Entry 8UQY (X-ray diffraction, 1.78 A resolution); this record covers chains A and B.

# Chain A (and B)
Name: Phosphotriesterase variant PTE-R18
From: Brevundimonas diminuta
Notes: chain B of this document is another copy of the same molecule, construct and numbering; everything in this record applies to it too
Reference sequence: A0A060GYS7 (A0A060GYS7_BREDI); residues 33-365 here correspond to UniProt positions 1-333 (UniProt number = residue number - 32)
Chain sequence (333 residues; each row starts with the number of its first residue):
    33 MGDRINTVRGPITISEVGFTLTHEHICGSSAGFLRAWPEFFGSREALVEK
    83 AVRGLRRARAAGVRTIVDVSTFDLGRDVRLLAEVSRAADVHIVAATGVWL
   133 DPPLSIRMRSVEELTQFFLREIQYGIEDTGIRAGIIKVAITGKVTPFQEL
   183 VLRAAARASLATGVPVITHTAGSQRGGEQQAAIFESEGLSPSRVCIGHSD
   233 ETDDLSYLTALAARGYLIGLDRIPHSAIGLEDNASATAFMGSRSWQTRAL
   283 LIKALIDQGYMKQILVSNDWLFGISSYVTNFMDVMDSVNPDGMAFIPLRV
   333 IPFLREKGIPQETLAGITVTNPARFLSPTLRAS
Not modelled in the structure: 33-34, 260-275, 365 (chain B: 33-34, 363-365)
Bound ions: europium (III) ion: His-55, His-57, Asp-301
From the paper describing this entry:
  - europium (III) ion coordination: His-55, His-57, Asp-301
  - binding site for chloride ion: Lys-169
  - conformationally variable residues (order/disorder transition): Ile-260 to Arg-275

# Chain A / chain B interface
Residue-residue contacts (67):
  Ser-61(A) / Ser-137(B)
  Ser-62(A) / Pro-135(B)
  Ser-62(A) / Leu-136(B)
  Ser-62(A) / Ser-137(B)  hydrogen bond
  Ala-63(A) / Ala-63(B)
  Ala-63(A) / Phe-104(B)
  Gly-64(A) / Phe-104(B)
  Phe-65(A) / Phe-104(B)
  Phe-65(A) / Ser-137(B)
  Phe-65(A) / Ile-138(B)  hydrophobic
  Arg-67(A) / Glu-159(B)
  Ala-68(A) / Phe-104(B)  hydrophobic
  Ala-68(A) / Phe-149(B)
  Ala-68(A) / Arg-152(B)
  Trp-69(A) / Arg-141(B)
  Trp-69(A) / Glu-145(B)
  Trp-69(A) / Phe-149(B)  hydrophobic
  Pro-70(A) / Arg-152(B)
  Glu-71(A) / Arg-152(B)  salt bridge
  Phe-72(A) / Arg-141(B)
  Phe-104(A) / Ala-63(B)
  Phe-104(A) / Gly-64(B)
  Phe-104(A) / Phe-65(B)
  Phe-104(A) / Ala-68(B)  hydrophobic
  Trp-131(A) / Leu-136(B)  hydrophobic
  Asp-133(A) / Pro-135(B)
  Asp-133(A) / Leu-136(B)  hydrogen bond (side chain-backbone)
  Asp-133(A) / Arg-139(B)  salt bridge
  Pro-135(A) / Ser-62(B)
  Pro-135(A) / Asp-133(B)
  Leu-136(A) / Ser-62(B)
  Leu-136(A) / Trp-131(B)  hydrophobic
  Leu-136(A) / Asp-133(B)  hydrogen bond (backbone-side chain)
  Leu-136(A) / Ser-308(B)
  Ser-137(A) / Ser-61(B)
  Ser-137(A) / Ser-62(B)  hydrogen bond
  Ser-137(A) / Phe-65(B)
  Ser-137(A) / Ser-307(B)  hydrogen bond
  Ser-137(A) / Ser-308(B)
  Arg-139(A) / Asp-133(B)  salt bridge
  Met-140(A) / Ser-308(B)
  Met-140(A) / Tyr-309(B)
  Met-140(A) / Val-310(B)
  Arg-141(A) / Phe-72(B)
  Arg-141(A) / Ser-307(B)  hydrogen bond (side chain-backbone)
  Arg-141(A) / Tyr-309(B)  hydrogen bond (side chain-backbone)
  Arg-141(A) / Val-310(B)
  Arg-141(A) / Thr-311(B)  hydrogen bond
  Glu-145(A) / Trp-69(B)
  Glu-145(A) / Thr-311(B)  hydrogen bond
  Phe-149(A) / Ala-68(B)
  Phe-149(A) / Trp-69(B)  hydrophobic
  Arg-152(A) / Ala-68(B)
  Arg-152(A) / Pro-70(B)
  Arg-152(A) / Glu-71(B)  salt bridge
  Glu-159(A) / Arg-67(B)
  Ser-307(A) / Ser-137(B)  hydrogen bond
  Ser-307(A) / Arg-141(B)  hydrogen bond (backbone-side chain)
  Ser-308(A) / Leu-136(B)
  Ser-308(A) / Ser-137(B)
  Ser-308(A) / Met-140(B)
  Tyr-309(A) / Met-140(B)
  Tyr-309(A) / Arg-141(B)  hydrogen bond (backbone-side chain)
  Val-310(A) / Met-140(B)
  Val-310(A) / Arg-141(B)
  Thr-311(A) / Arg-141(B)  hydrogen bond
  Thr-311(A) / Glu-145(B)  hydrogen bond
Interface residues without a listed pair, chain A (33 interface residues in all): Ile-138, Gln-148, Glu-153, Asp-160
Interface residues without a listed pair, chain B (32 interface residues in all): Gln-148, Glu-153

# Overview
33 residues of chain A face 32 of chain B across their interface; the contacts include 14 hydrogen bonds and 4
salt bridges. Polar pairs include Glu-71(A)/Arg-152(B), Asp-133(A)/Arg-139(B) and Ser-62(A)/Ser-137(B). From
the paper: a binding site for chloride ion at Lys-169(A); europium (III) ion coordination by His-55(A),
His-57(A) and Asp-301(A).
Both chains are Phosphotriesterase variant PTE-R18 (Brevundimonas diminuta). Entry 8UQY (Round 18 Arylesterase
Variant of Phosphotriesterase Bound to Europium(III) Measured at 9.5 keV) was determined by X-ray diffraction
(same publication as 8UQW, 8UQX and 8UQZ).
